PDB entry 5I46 | X-ray diffraction, 2.06 A resolution | chains H and L

Chain H:
Name: Coagulation factor VII (Heavy Chain)
Organism: Homo sapiens
Notes: EC 3.4.21.21
Reference sequence: P08709 (FA7_HUMAN); the construct lacks a stretch of the UniProt sequence and is renumbered around it, so the offset changes along the chain: 16-35 = UniProt 213-232; 37-60 = UniProt 233-256; 61-129 = UniProt 261-329; 134-147 = UniProt 337-350; 5 more segments
Sequence (254 residues; each row starts with the number of its first residue; note: 11 numbers in that range are skipped by the numbering (no residue carries them; nothing is unmodelled there); a row labelled like 60A-60D holds insertion residues (60A, then the next letters in order)):
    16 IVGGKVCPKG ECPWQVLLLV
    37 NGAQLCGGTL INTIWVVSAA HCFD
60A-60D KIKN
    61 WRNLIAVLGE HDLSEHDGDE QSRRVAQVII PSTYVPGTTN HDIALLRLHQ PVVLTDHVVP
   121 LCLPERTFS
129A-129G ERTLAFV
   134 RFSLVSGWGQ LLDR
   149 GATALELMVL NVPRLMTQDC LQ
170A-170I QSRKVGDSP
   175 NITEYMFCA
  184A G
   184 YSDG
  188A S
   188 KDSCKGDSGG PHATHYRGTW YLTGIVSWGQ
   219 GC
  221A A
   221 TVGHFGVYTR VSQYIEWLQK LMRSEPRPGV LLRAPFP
Disulfide bonds: Cys-22/Cys-27, Cys-42/Cys-58, Cys-168/Cys-182, Cys-191/Cys-220
Ion coordination: Ca2+: Glu-70, Asp-72, Glu-75, Glu-80
Residues lining bound ligands: 67O ((2R,15R)-2-[(1-aminoisoquinolin-6-yl)amino]-8-fluoro-7-hydroxy-4,15,17-trimethyl-13-oxa-4,11-diazatricyclo[14.2.2.1~6,10~]henicosa-1(18),6(21),7,9,16,19-hexaene-3,12-dione): His-57, Asp-60, Lys-60A, Gly-97, Thr-98, Thr-99, Asp-102, Pro-170I, Asp-189, Ser-190, Cys-191, Lys-192, Ser-195, Val-213, Ser-214, Trp-215, Gly-216, Gln-217, Gly-219, Cys-220, Gly-226, Val-227
Curated features (UniProtKB/Swiss-Prot):
  - active site (Charge relay system): His-57, Asp-102, Ser-195
  - binding site (substrate): Asp-189
  - glycosylation: Asn-175 (N-linked (GlcNAc...) asparagine)

Chain L:
Name: Coagulation factor VII (Light Chain)
Organism: Homo sapiens
Notes: EC 3.4.21.21
Reference sequence: P08709 (FA7_HUMAN); residues 90-144 here correspond to UniProt positions 150-204 (UniProt number = residue number + 60)
Sequence (55 residues; each row starts with the number of its first residue):
    90 ICVNENGGCE QYCSDHTGTK RSCRCHEGYS LLADGVSCTP TVEYPCGKIP ILEKR
Disulfide bonds: Cys-91/Cys-102, Cys-98/Cys-112, Cys-114/Cys-127

How chain H and chain L interact:
Cross-chain cystine bridges: Cys-122(H)/Cys-135(L)
Contacting residue pairs (45; chain H residue first):
  Lys-24(H) with Ile-140(L)
  Gly-25(H) with Ile-138(L); Ile-140(L)
  Glu-26(H) with Ile-138(L); Ile-140(L); Leu-141(L)
  Trp-29(H) with Gly-136(L); Lys-137(L); Ile-138(L), hydrophobic
  Leu-114(H) with Tyr-133(L)
  Thr-115(H) with Tyr-133(L)
  Asp-116(H) with Tyr-133(L), hydrogen bond; Pro-139(L); Lys-143(L), salt bridge
  Val-119(H) with Pro-134(L); Lys-137(L); Pro-139(L), hydrophobic
  Pro-120(H) with Cys-135(L); Gly-136(L), hydrogen bond (backbone-backbone)
  Cys-122(H) with Cys-135(L), disulfide; Gly-136(L)
  Leu-123(H) with Tyr-101(L), hydrogen bond (backbone-side chain); His-115(L)
  Pro-124(H) with Tyr-101(L)
  Glu-125(H) with Tyr-101(L); Arg-113(L), salt bridge
  Phe-128(H) with Asn-95(L); Gln-100(L); Tyr-101(L), hydrophobic
  Arg-129B(H) with Cys-91(L); Val-92(L)
  Thr-129C(H) with Asn-95(L), hydrogen bond
  Tyr-203(H) with Asn-95(L); Glu-99(L)
  Arg-204(H) with Gly-97(L), hydrogen bond (side chain-backbone); Cys-98(L), hydrogen bond (side chain-backbone); Glu-99(L)
  Gly-205(H) with Lys-137(L), hydrogen bond (backbone-side chain)
  Thr-206(H) with Tyr-118(L); Cys-135(L); Gly-136(L); Lys-137(L), hydrogen bond
  Trp-207(H) with Gly-136(L), hydrogen bond (backbone-backbone); Ile-138(L)
  Tyr-208(H) with Gln-100(L)
Also at the interface, not in a pair above, chain H (25 interface residues in all): Pro-28, Leu-121, Thr-127
Also at the interface, not in a pair above, chain L (24 interface residues in all): Glu-94, Cys-102, Asp-104

Overview:
Chain H and chain L form an interface of 25 and 24 residues respectively, with 1 disulfide bond, 9 hydrogen
bonds and 2 salt bridges. Polar pairs include Asp-116(H)/Lys-143(L), Glu-125(H)/Arg-113(L) and
Asp-116(H)/Tyr-133(L). Chain H binds compound 67O.
Here chain H is Coagulation factor VII (Heavy Chain) and chain L is Coagulation factor VII (Light Chain), both
from Homo sapiens. Entry 5I46 (Factor VIIA in complex with the inhibitor
(2R,15R)-2-[(1-aminoisoquinolin-6-yl)amino]-8-fluoro-7-hydroxy-4,15,17-trimethyl-13-oxa-4,11-diazatricyclo[14.2.2.1~6,10~]henicosa-1(18),6(21),7,9,16,19-hexaene-3,12-dione)
was determined by X-ray diffraction.
